Entry 8WX6 (X-ray diffraction, 0.99 A resolution); this record covers chain A.

== Chain A ==
Molecule: Glucanase
Organism: Phanerodontia chrysosporium
Notes: EC 3.2.1.-
UniProt: H3K419 (H3K419_PHACH); residue numbers follow UniProt; this construct covers 82-439
Sequence (358 residues; row label = number of the first residue in the row):
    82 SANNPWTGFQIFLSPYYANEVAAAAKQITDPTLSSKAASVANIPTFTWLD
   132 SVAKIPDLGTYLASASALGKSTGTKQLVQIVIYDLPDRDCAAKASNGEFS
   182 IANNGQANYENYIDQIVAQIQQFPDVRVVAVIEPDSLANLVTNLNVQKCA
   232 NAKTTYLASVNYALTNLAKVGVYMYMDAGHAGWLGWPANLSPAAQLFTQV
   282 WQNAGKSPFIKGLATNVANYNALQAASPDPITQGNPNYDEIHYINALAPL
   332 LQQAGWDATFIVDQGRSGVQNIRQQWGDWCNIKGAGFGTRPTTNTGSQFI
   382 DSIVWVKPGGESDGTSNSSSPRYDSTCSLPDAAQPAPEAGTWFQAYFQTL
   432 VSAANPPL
Sequence notes: engineered mutation Ser-240 (Cys in H3K419), Ser-393 (Cys in H3K419)
Cystine bridges: Cys-171/Cys-230, Cys-361/Cys-408

== In short ==
Chain A is Glucanase (Phanerodontia chrysosporium); the structure, X-Ray crystal structure of glycoside
hydrolase family 6 cellobiohydrolase from Phanerochaete chrysosporium PcCel6A C240S/C393S, was determined by
X-ray diffraction together with 8WUP, 8WW5 and 8WWT from the same study.
